Entry 6VMD (electron microscopy, 4.53 A resolution (low resolution: residue-level contacts below are approximate; hydrogen-bond / salt-bridge calls are withheld)); this record covers chains B and d of the 9 polymer chains in the assembly.

== Chain B ==
Molecule: ATP synthase subunit alpha, chloroplastic
From: Spinacia oleracea
Notes: EC 7.1.2.2
Reference sequence: P06450 (ATPA_SPIOL); residue numbers follow UniProt; this construct covers 1-507
Sequence (507 residues; each row starts with the number of its first residue):
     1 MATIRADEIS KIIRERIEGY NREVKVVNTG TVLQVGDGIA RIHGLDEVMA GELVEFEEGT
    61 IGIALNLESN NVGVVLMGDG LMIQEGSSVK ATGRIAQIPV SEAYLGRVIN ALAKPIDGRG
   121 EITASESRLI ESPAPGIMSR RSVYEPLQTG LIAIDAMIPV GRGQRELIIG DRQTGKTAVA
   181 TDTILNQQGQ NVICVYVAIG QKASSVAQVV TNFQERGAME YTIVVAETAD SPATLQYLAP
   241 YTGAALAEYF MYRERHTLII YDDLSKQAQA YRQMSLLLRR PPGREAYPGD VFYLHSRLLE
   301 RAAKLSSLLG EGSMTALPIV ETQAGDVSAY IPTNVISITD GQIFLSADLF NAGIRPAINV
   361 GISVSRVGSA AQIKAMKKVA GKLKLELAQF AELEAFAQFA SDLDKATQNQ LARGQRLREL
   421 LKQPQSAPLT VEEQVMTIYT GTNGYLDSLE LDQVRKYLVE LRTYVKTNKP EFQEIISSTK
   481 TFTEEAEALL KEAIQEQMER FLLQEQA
Not modelled in the structure: 504-507
Ligand contacts:
  - ATP (adenosine-5'-triphosphate), molecule 1: R172, Q173, T174, G175, K176, T177, A178, S205, F350, R355, P356, Q423, P424, Q425
  - ATP, molecule 2: V364, S365, R366
UniProt features mapped onto this chain:
  - binding site (ATP): G170 to T177
  - site: S363 (Required for activity)

== Chain d ==
Molecule: ATP synthase delta chain, chloroplastic
From: Spinacia oleracea
Reference sequence: P11402 (ATPD_SPIOL); residues 1-257 here = UniProt positions 1-257
Sequence (257 residues; row label = number of the first residue in the row):
     1 MAALQNPVAL QSRTTTAVAA LSTSSTTSTP KPFSLSFSSS TATFNPLRLK ILTASKLTAK
    61 PRGGALGTRM VDSTASRYAS ALADVADVTG TLEATNSDVE KLIRIFSEEP VYYFFANPVI
   121 SIDNKRSVLD EIITTSGLQP HTANFINILI DSERINLVKE ILNEFEDVFN KITGTEVAVV
   181 TSVVKLENDH LAQIAKGVQK ITGAKNVRIK TVIDPSLVAG FTIRYGNEGS KLVDMSVKKQ
   241 LEEIAAQLEM DDVTLAV
Not modelled in the structure: 1-71, 251-257

== How chain B and chain d interact ==
Residue-residue contacts (22; chain B residue first):
  T3(B) - T74(d)
  I4(B) - T74(d)
  I4(B) - R77(d)
  R5(B) - R154(d)
  E8(B) - R77(d)
  E8(B) - Y78(d)
  E8(B) - R154(d)
  S10(B) - S80(d)
  K11(B) - D84(d)
  I13(B) - Y78(d)
  I13(B) - A81(d)
  R14(B) - D84(d)
  R14(B) - V88(d)
  R16(B) - I148(d)
  I17(B) - A81(d)
  I17(B) - V85(d)
  I17(B) - I148(d)
  G19(B) - N144(d)
  Y20(B) - N144(d)
  Y20(B) - N147(d)
  Y20(B) - I148(d)
  Y20(B) - D151(d)
Other interface residues (no listed pair), chain B (15 interface residues in all): I9, E18, R22
Other interface residues (no listed pair), chain d (15 interface residues in all): R126, F145

== Overview ==
Chain B and chain d each contribute 15 residues to their interface. Bound to chain B: ATP. UniProt lists 8
ATP-binding residues on chain B.
Here chain B is ATP synthase subunit alpha, chloroplastic and chain d is ATP synthase delta chain,
chloroplastic, both from Spinacia oleracea. Entry 6VMD (Chloroplast ATP synthase (C1, CF1)) was determined by
electron microscopy (same publication as 6VM1, 6VM4, 6VMB, 6VMG, 6VOF, 6VOG and 8 further entries).
